7X0F - chain A; structure by X-ray diffraction, 2.20 A resolution.

# Chain A
Name: AMB antimetabolite synthase AmbB
From: Pseudomonas aeruginosa PAO1
Notes: EC 6.2.1.67
UniProt: Q9I1H0 (AMBB_PSEAE); numbering as in UniProt (aligned over 727-1249)
Amino-acid sequence (523 residues; each row starts with the number of its first residue):
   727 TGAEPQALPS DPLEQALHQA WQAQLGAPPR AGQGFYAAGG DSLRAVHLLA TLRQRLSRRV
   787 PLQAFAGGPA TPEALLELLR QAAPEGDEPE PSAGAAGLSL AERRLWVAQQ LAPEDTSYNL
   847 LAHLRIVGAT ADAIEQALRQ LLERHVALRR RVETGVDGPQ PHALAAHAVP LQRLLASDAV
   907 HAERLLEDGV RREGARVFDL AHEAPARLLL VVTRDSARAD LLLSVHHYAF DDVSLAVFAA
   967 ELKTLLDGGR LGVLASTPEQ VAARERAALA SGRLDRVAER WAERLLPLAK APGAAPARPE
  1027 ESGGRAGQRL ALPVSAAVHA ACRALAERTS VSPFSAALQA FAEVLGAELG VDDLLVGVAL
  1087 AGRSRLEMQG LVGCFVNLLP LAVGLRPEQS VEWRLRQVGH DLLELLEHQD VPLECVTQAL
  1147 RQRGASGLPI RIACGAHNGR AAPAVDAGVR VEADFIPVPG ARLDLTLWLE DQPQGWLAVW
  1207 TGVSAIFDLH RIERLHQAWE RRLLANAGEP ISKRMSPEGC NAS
Not modelled in the structure: 727-739, 756-759, 794-796, 811-822, 1016-1033, 1164-1172, 1199-1200, 1234-1249
Covalently attached groups: 4'-phosphopantetheine (PNS) linked to Ser768
Curated features (UniProtKB/Swiss-Prot):
  - modified residue: Ser768 (O-(pantetheine 4'-phosphoryl)serine)
  - mutagenesis: Ser768 (S768A: Can activate L-Ala but cannot load it onto its own carrier domain. Mutant loses the ability to make AMB)
From the paper describing this entry:
  - contacts within the chain: His773-Gln1095 (hydrogen bond), Leu788-Glu1133 (hydrogen bond)
  - binding site for 4'-phosphopantetheine: Ser768, Leu769, His953, Asp957, Asp958, Ser1058, Phe1060, Ala1085, Leu1086, Ala1087, Val1102, Ala1162
  - post-translational modification sites: Ser768
  - mutagenesis - L769S: decreased catalytic activity
  - mutagenesis - S768A, H953A: abolished catalytic activity
  - mutagenesis - D957A: decreased stability
  - catalytic residues: His953

# In short
Curated annotation (UniProt) lists one mutagenesis site. The paper reports the catalytic residue His953; S768A
and H953A abolish catalytic activity; 4 substitutions were tested in all.
Chain A is AMB antimetabolite synthase AmbB (Pseudomonas aeruginosa PAO1); the structure, Structure of
Pseudomonas NRPS protein, AmbB-TC bound to Ppant, was determined by X-ray diffraction together with 7X17 and
7X0E from the same study.
